2WWB - chains A and C of the 15 polymer chains in the assembly; structure by electron microscopy, 6.48 A resolution (low resolution: residue-level contacts below are approximate; hydrogen-bond / salt-bridge calls are withheld).

== Chain A ==
Molecule: Protein transport protein SEC61 subunit alpha isoform 1
Organism: Canis lupus familiaris
Reference sequence: P38377 (S61A1_CANFA); numbering as in UniProt (aligned over 1-476)
Sequence (476 residues; row label = number of the first residue in the row):
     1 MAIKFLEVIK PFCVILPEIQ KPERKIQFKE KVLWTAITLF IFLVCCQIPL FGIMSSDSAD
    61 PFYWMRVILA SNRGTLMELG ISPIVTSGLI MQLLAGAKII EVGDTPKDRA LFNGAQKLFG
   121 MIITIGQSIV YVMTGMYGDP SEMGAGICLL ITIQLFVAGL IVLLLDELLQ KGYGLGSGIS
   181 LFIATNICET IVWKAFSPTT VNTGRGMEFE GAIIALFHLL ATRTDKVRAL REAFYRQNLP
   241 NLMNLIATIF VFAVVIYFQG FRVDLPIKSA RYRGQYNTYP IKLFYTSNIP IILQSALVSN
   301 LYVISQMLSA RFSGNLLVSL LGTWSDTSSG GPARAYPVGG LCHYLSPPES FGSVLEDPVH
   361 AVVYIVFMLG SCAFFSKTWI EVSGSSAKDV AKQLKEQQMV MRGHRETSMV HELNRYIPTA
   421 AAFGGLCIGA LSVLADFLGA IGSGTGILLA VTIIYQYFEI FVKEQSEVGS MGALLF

== Chain C ==
Molecule: Protein transport protein SEC61 subunit beta
Organism: Canis lupus familiaris
Reference sequence: P60467 (SC61B_CANFA); residues 1-96 here = UniProt positions 1-96
Sequence (96 residues; each row starts with the number of its first residue):
     1 MPGPTPSGTN VGSSGRSPSK AVAARAAGST VRQRKNASCG TRSAGRTTSA GTGGMWRFYT
    61 EDSPGLKVGP VPVLVMSLLF IASVFMLHIW GKYTRS
Disordered / not traced: 1-60

== Interface between chain A and chain C ==
Pairs across the interface (46; chain A residue first):
  C13(A) - E61(C)
  V14(A) - E61(C)
  V14(A) - S63(C)
  L16(A) - E61(C)
  P17(A) - D62(C)
  E18(A) - E61(C)
  E18(A) - D62(C)
  I19(A) - E61(C)
  I19(A) - D62(C)
  I19(A) - K67(C)
  Q20(A) - D62(C)
  Q20(A) - S63(C)
  Q20(A) - P64(C)
  Q20(A) - G65(C)
  Q20(A) - K67(C)
  K21(A) - G65(C)
  P22(A) - G65(C)
  P22(A) - V68(C)
  R24(A) - V68(C)
  W34(A) - P70(C)
  Q47(A) - W90(C)
  I48(A) - I81(C)
  I48(A) - V84(C)
  I48(A) - F85(C)
  P49(A) - V84(C)
  P49(A) - F85(C)
  P49(A) - W90(C)
  L50(A) - V84(C)
  L50(A) - H88(C)
  F51(A) - V84(C)
  F51(A) - L87(C)
  F51(A) - R95(C)
  F51(A) - S96(C)
  G52(A) - H88(C)
  G52(A) - R95(C)
  I53(A) - R95(C)
  L76(A) - W90(C)
  Q154(A) - F80(C)
  Q154(A) - V84(C)
  V157(A) - F80(C)
  I161(A) - V73(C)
  I161(A) - M76(C)
  I161(A) - S77(C)
  L165(A) - V73(C)
  L168(A) - V68(C)
  K171(A) - E61(C)
Also at the interface, not in a pair above, chain A (28 interface residues in all): M77, L118, I153
Also at the interface, not in a pair above, chain C (22 interface residues in all): L66, I89

== Overview ==
28 residues of chain A face 22 of chain C across their interface.
Here chain A is Protein transport protein SEC61 subunit alpha isoform 1 and chain C is Protein transport
protein SEC61 subunit beta, both from Canis lupus familiaris. Entry 2WWB (Cryo-EM structure of the mammalian
SEC61 complex bound to the actively translating wheat germ 80S ribosome) was determined by electron microscopy
together with 2WW9 and 2WWA from the same study.
